PDB entry 7RS5 | electron microscopy, 3.90 A resolution | chains H and M of the 27 polymer chains in the assembly

[Chain H (and M)]
Molecule: Tubulin beta chain
From: Sus scrofa
Notes: chain M of this document is another copy of the same molecule, construct and numbering; everything in this record applies to it too
UniProtKB: P02554 (TBB_PIG); the author numbering skips numbers that UniProt does not, so the offset changes along the chain: 1-44 = UniProt 1-44; 47-360 = UniProt 45-358; 369-455 = UniProt 359-445
Sequence (445 residues; numbered 1 to 455; 10 numbers in that range are skipped by the numbering (no residue carries them; nothing is unmodelled there); the number before each row is that of its first residue):
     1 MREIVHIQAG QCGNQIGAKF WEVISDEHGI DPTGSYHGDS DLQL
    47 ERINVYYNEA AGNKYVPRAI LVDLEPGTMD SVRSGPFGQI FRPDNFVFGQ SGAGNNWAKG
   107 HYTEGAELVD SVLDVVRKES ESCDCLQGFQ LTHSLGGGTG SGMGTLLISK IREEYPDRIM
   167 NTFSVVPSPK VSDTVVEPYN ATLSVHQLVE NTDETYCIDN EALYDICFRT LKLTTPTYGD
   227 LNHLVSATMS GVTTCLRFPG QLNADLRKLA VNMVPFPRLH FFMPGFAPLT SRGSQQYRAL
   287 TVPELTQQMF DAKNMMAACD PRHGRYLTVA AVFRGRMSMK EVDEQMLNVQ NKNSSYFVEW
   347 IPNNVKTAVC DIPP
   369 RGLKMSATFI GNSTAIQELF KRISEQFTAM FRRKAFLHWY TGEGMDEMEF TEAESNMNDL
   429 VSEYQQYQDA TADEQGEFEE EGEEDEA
Not modelled in the structure: 1, 438-455
Swiss-Prot annotation at these positions:
  - motif: M1 to I4 (MREI motif)
  - binding site (GTP): Q11, E71, S140, G144, T145, G146, N206, N228
  - binding site (Mg(2+)): E71
  - modified residue: S40 (Phosphoserine), K60 (N6-acetyllysine), S174 (Phosphoserine), T287 (Phosphothreonine), T292 (Phosphothreonine), R320 (Omega-N-methylarginine), E448 (5-glutamyl polyglutamate)
  - cross-link (Glycyl lysine isopeptide (Lys-Gly)): K60 (interchain with G-Cter in ubiquitin), K326 (interchain with G-Cter in ubiquitin)
Residues lining bound ligands:
  - GDP (guanosine-5'-diphosphate): G10, Q11, C12, Q15, I16, D69, N101, S140, G143, G144, T145, G146, V171, D179, T180, E183, N206, Y224, N228
  - GTP: Q247, L248, N249, K254
  - taxol (TA1): E22, V23, D26, E27, L217, D226, H229, L230, A233, S236, F272, P274, L275, T276, S277, R278, Q281, R320, P360, R369, G370, L371

[How chain H and chain M interact]
Contacting residue pairs - 18 pairs, chain H then chain M:
  A56(H) - Y283(M)
  A56(H) - R284(M)
  A57(H) - R284(M)  hydrogen bond (backbone-backbone)
  A57(H) - L286(M)  hydrophobic
  K60(H) - Q282(M)  hydrogen bond
  K60(H) - Y283(M)
  V62(H) - Y283(M)  hydrophobic
  G84(H) - Y283(M)  hydrogen bond (backbone-side chain)
  Q85(H) - Y283(M)  hydrogen bond (backbone-side chain)
  I86(H) - Y283(M)
  F87(H) - Y283(M)  hydrogen bond (backbone-side chain)
  R88(H) - Y283(M)
  R88(H) - R284(M)
  P89(H) - Y283(M)
  D120(H) - K299(M)  salt bridge
  K124(H) - Q293(M)
  E127(H) - Q293(M)  hydrogen bond
  E127(H) - K338(M)  salt bridge
Also at the interface, not in a pair above, chain M (9 interface residues in all): S280, A285

[Summary]
The interface between chain H and chain M involves 13 residues on one side and 9 on the other; the contacts
include 6 hydrogen bonds and 2 salt bridges. Among the polar pairs are D120(H)-K299(M), E127(H)-K338(M) and
K60(H)-Q282(M).
Both chains are Tubulin beta chain (Sus scrofa). Entry 7RS5 (Cryo-EM structure of Kip3 (AMPPNP) bound to
Taxol-Stabilized Microtubules) was determined by electron microscopy (same publication as 7RS6).
